Entry 2X2G (X-ray diffraction, 1.90 A resolution); this record covers chain A.

Chain A:
Name: Triosephosphate isomerase, glycosomal
Organism: Trypanosoma brucei brucei
Notes: EC 5.3.1.1
UniProtKB: P04789 (TPIS_TRYBB); residue numbers follow UniProt; this construct covers 2-13, 15-72, 80-234, 238-250
Chain sequence (238 residues; each row starts with the number of its first residue; note: 11 numbers in that range are skipped by the numbering (no residue carries them; nothing is unmodelled there)):
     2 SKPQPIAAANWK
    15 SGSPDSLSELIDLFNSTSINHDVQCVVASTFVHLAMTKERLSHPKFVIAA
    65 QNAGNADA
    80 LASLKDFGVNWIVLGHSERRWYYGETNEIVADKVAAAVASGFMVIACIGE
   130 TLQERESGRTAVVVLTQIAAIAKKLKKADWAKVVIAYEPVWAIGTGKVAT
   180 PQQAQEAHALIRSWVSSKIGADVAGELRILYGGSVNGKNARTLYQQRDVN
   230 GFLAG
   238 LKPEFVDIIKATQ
Unresolved in the structure: 13, 15-18
Sequence notes: engineered mutation Ser15 (Asn in P04789), Pro18 (Gln in P04789), Asp19 (Gln in P04789), Gly68 (Ile in P04789), Asn69 (Ala in P04789), Ala70 (Lys in P04789), Asp71 (Ser in P04789), Ala72 (Gly in P04789), Ala81 (Pro in P04789), Ser82 (Ile in P04789), Trp100 (Ala in P04789), Ala233 (Val in P04789)
Swiss-Prot annotation at these positions:
  - binding site (substrate): Asn11, Lys13
  - active site: His95 (Electrophile), Glu167 (Proton acceptor)

In short:
UniProt lists substrate-binding residues Asn11 and Lys13 and active-site residues His95 and Glu167.
Chain A is Triosephosphate isomerase, glycosomal (Trypanosoma brucei brucei); the structure, Crystallographic
binding studies with an engineered monomeric variant of triosephosphate isomerase, was determined by X-ray
diffraction (same publication as 2X1R, 2X1S, 2X1T, 2X1U and 2X16).
